PDB entry 2V2Q | X-ray diffraction, 2.30 A resolution | chain A

[Chain A]
Name: 4-diphosphocytidyl-2-C-methyl-D-erythritol kinase
From: Aquifex aeolicus
Notes: EC 2.7.1.148
Reference sequence: O67060 (ISPE_AQUAE); residue numbers follow UniProt; this construct covers 1-268
Amino-acid sequence (271 residues; numbered -2 to 268; the number before each row is that of its first residue; numbers below 1 keep their minus sign (Gly-2 is residue -2)):
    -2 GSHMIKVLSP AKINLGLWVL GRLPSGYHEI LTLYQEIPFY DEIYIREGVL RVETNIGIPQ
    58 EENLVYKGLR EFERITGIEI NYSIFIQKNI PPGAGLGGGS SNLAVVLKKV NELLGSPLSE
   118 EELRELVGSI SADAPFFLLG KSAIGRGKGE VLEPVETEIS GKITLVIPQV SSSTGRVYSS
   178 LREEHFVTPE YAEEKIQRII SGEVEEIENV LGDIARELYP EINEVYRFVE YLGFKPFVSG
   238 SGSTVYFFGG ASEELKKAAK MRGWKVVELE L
Disordered / not traced: -2 to -1
Residues lining bound ligands: NVG (4-amino-1-(5-{[3-(1H-benzimidazol-2-yl)propanoyl]amino}-5-deoxy-alpha-L-lyxofuranosyl)pyrimidin-2(1h)-one): Gly23, Tyr24, His25, Ile27, Lys145, Ser168, Ser169, Ser170, Thr171, Gly172, Tyr175
Reported in the primary citation:
  - binding site for NVG: Tyr24, His25, Ala129, Lys145, Ser170 to Thr171, Tyr175

[Summary]
Ligands of chain A: compound NVG. The paper reports a binding site for NVG at Tyr24, His25 and Ala129 among
others.
Chain A is 4-diphosphocytidyl-2-C-methyl-D-erythritol kinase (Aquifex aeolicus); the structure, IspE in
complex with ligand, was determined by X-ray diffraction, deposited together with 2V2V.
